Entry 7FML (X-ray diffraction, 1.58 A resolution); this record covers chains A and B.

[Chain A]
Name: Pre-mRNA-splicing factor 8
Organism: Saccharomyces cerevisiae S288C
UniProtKB: P33334 (PRP8_YEAST); numbering as in UniProt (aligned over 1836-2090)
Chain sequence (258 residues; row label = number of the first residue in the row):
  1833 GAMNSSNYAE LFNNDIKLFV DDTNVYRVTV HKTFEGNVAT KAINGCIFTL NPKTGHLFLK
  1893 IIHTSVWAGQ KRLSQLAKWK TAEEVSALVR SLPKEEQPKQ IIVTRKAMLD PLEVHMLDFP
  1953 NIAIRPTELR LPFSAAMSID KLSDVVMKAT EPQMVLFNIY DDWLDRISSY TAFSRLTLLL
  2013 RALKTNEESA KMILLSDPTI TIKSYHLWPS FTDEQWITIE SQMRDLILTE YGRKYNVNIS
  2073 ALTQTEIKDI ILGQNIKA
Not modelled in the structure: 2070-2090
Construct notes: expression tag (1833-1835)
Small-molecule neighbours: VR6 (N-[(furan-2-yl)methyl]-2-[(pyridin-2-yl)oxy]ethan-1-amine): Glu1915, Ser1918, Arg1922, Val1946, His1947, Leu1949, Asp1950
UniProt features mapped onto this chain:
  - mutagenesis: Asp1853 (D1853A: Alters protein folding. Severely impaired growth. Strongly reduced growth at 35 degrees Celsius; when associated with A-1854; D1853N: Reduced growth at 30 degrees Celsius ...), Asp1854 (D1854A: Reduced growth at 30 degrees Celsius. Strongly reduced growth at 16 degrees Celsius. Strongly reduced growth at 35 degrees Celsius; when associated with A-1853 ...), Thr1855 (T1855A: Reduced growth at 30 degrees Celsius. Strongly reduced growth at 16 degrees Celsius), Thr1936 (T1936A: Reduced growth at 30 degrees Celsius. Strongly reduced growth at 16 degrees Celsius), Arg1937 (R1937K: Severely impaired growth. Reduced growth at 30 degrees Celsius. Strongly reduced growth at 16 degrees Celsius)

[Chain B]
Name: A1 cistron-splicing factor AAR2
Organism: Saccharomyces cerevisiae S288C
UniProtKB: P32357 (AAR2_YEAST); aligned to UniProt positions 1-317 over residues 1-317
Chain sequence (308 residues; row label = number of the first residue in the row; note: 13 numbers in that range are skipped by the numbering (no residue carries them; nothing is unmodelled there); numbers below 1 keep their minus sign (Gly-3 is residue -3)):
    -3 GAMAMNTVPF TSAPIEVTIG IDQYSFNVKE NQPFHGIKDI PIGHVHVIHF QHADNSSMRY
    57 GYWFDCRMGN FYIQYDPKDG LYKMMEERDG AKFENIVHNF KERQMMVSYP KIDEDDTWYN
   117 LTEFVQMDKI RKIVRKDENQ FSYVDSSMTT VQENEL
   166 SSSSSDPAHS LNYTVINFKS REAIRPGHEM EDFLDKSYYL NTVMLQGIFK NSSNYFGELQ
   226 FAFLNAMFFG NYGSSLQWHA MIELICSSAT VPKHMLDKLD EILYYQIKTL PEQYSDILLN
   286 ERVWNICLYS SFQKNSLHNT EKIMENKYPE LL
Not modelled in the structure: -3 to 0, 166-169
Construct notes: expression tag (-3 to 0); conflict Ser166 (Leu153 in P32357), Ser167 (Lys154 in P32357), Ser170 (Asp in P32357)
Small-molecule neighbours: VR6 (N-[(furan-2-yl)methyl]-2-[(pyridin-2-yl)oxy]ethan-1-amine): Arg186, Ile189, Arg190, Pro191, Glu194
UniProt features mapped onto this chain:
  - region: Leu261 to Ile282 (Leucine-zipper)
  - modified residue: Ser253 (Phosphoserine), Thr274 (Phosphothreonine)

[How chain A and chain B interact]
Contacting residue pairs (17):
  Gln1907(A) with Met195(B); Leu199(B)
  Leu1908(A) with Met195(B), hydrophobic
  Trp1911(A) with Glu194(B); Met195(B), hydrophobic; Phe198(B), hydrophobic
  Asp1942(A) with Lys184(B), salt bridge; Phe198(B)
  Glu1945(A) with Lys184(B), salt bridge
  Val1946(A) with Ile189(B), hydrophobic; Glu194(B); Phe198(B), hydrophobic
  His1947(A) with Glu194(B)
  Leu1949(A) with Lys184(B); Ser185(B); Ile189(B), hydrophobic
  Asp1950(A) with Arg186(B)

[Summary]
9 residues of chain A face 8 of chain B across their interface; the contacts include 2 salt bridges. Polar
contacts include Asp1942(A)-Lys184(B) and Glu1945(A)-Lys184(B). Compound VR6 is bound between chain A and
chain B. Curated annotation (UniProt) lists 5 mutagenesis sites on chain A.
Here chain A is Pre-mRNA-splicing factor 8 and chain B is A1 cistron-splicing factor AAR2, both from
Saccharomyces cerevisiae S288C. Entry 7FML (PanDDA analysis group deposition -- Aar2/RNaseH in complex with
fragment P06D04 from the F2X-Universal Library) was determined by X-ray diffraction, deposited together with
5ST0, 5ST1, 5ST2, 5ST3, 5ST4, 5ST5 and 248 further entries.
